PDB entry 7ZG7 | electron microscopy, 1.77 A resolution | chains A and S of the 24 polymer chains in the assembly

[Chain A (and S)]
Protein: Ferritin heavy chain
From: Homo sapiens
Notes: EC 1.16.3.1; chain S of this document is another copy of the same molecule, construct and numbering; everything in this record applies to it too
UniProt: P02794 (FRIH_HUMAN); residues 5-176 here correspond to UniProt positions 6-177 (UniProt number = residue number + 1)
Sequence (172 residues; numbered 5 to 176; the number before each row is that of its first residue):
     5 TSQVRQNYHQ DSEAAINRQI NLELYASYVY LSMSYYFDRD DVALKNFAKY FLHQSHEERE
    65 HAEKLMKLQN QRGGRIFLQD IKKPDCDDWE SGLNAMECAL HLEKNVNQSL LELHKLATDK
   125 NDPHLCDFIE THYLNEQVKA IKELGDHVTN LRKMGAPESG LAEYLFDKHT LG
Curated features (UniProtKB/Swiss-Prot):
  - binding site (Fe cation): Glu-27, Glu-62, His-65, Glu-107, Gln-141
  - site: Arg-22 (Essential for association with cargo receptor NCOA4)
Ion coordination: Zn2+ site 1 near Glu-17 (its only coordinating residue here); Zn2+ site 2: Glu-27, Glu-62, His-65; Zn2+ site 3 near Tyr-40 (its only coordinating residue here); Zn2+ site 4: Asp-44 (shared with Asn-74(S) of chain S); Zn2+ site 5 near Glu-64 (its only coordinating residue here); Zn2+ site 6: Asn-74 (shared with Asp-44(S) of chain S); Zn2+ site 7: Leu-82 (shared with Lys-87(S) of chain S); Zn2+ site 8: Lys-87 (shared with Leu-82(S) of chain S); Zn2+ site 9 near Asp-89 (its only coordinating residue here); Na+ site 1: His-105, Asn-109; Na+ site 2 near Gln-112 (its only coordinating residue here); Zn2+ site 10 near Asp-126 (its only coordinating residue here); 1 more Zn2+ sites not listed

[How chain A and chain S interact]
Contacting residue pairs (64):
  Ser-6(A) / Asp-44(S)  hydrogen bond
  Gln-7(A) / Asp-44(S)  hydrogen bond
  Val-8(A) / Asp-44(S)
  Leu-28(A) / Tyr-32(S)  hydrophobic
  Ser-31(A) / Arg-63(S)
  Tyr-32(A) / Leu-28(S)  hydrophobic
  Tyr-32(A) / Leu-82(S)
  Tyr-32(A) / Gln-83(S)  hydrogen bond (side chain-backbone)
  Tyr-32(A) / Ile-85(S)  hydrophobic
  Leu-35(A) / Arg-63(S)
  Leu-35(A) / Met-70(S)  hydrophobic
  Ser-36(A) / Leu-82(S)
  Tyr-39(A) / Glu-67(S)  hydrogen bond (side chain-backbone)
  Tyr-39(A) / Met-70(S)  hydrophobic
  Tyr-39(A) / Lys-71(S)
  Tyr-39(A) / Asn-74(S)  hydrogen bond (backbone-side chain)
  Tyr-39(A) / Ile-80(S)  hydrophobic
  Asp-42(A) / Asn-74(S)  hydrogen bond
  Arg-43(A) / Asn-74(S)
  Arg-43(A) / Arg-79(S)
  Asp-44(A) / Ser-6(S)  hydrogen bond
  Asp-44(A) / Gln-7(S)  hydrogen bond
  Asp-44(A) / Val-8(S)
  Asp-44(A) / Arg-79(S)  salt bridge
  Asp-45(A) / Arg-79(S)  salt bridge
  Leu-56(A) / Glu-67(S)
  Ser-59(A) / Arg-63(S)  hydrogen bond
  His-60(A) / Arg-63(S)  hydrogen bond
  His-60(A) / Glu-67(S)  salt bridge
  Arg-63(A) / Ser-31(S)
  Arg-63(A) / Leu-35(S)
  Arg-63(A) / Ser-59(S)  hydrogen bond
  Arg-63(A) / His-60(S)  hydrogen bond
  Glu-67(A) / Tyr-39(S)  hydrogen bond (backbone-side chain)
  Glu-67(A) / Leu-56(S)
  Glu-67(A) / His-60(S)  salt bridge
  Met-70(A) / Leu-35(S)  hydrophobic
  Met-70(A) / Tyr-39(S)  hydrophobic
  Lys-71(A) / Tyr-39(S)
  Asn-74(A) / Tyr-39(S)  hydrogen bond (side chain-backbone)
  Asn-74(A) / Asp-42(S)  hydrogen bond
  Asn-74(A) / Arg-43(S)
  Arg-79(A) / Arg-43(S)
  Arg-79(A) / Asp-44(S)  salt bridge
  Arg-79(A) / Asp-45(S)  salt bridge
  Ile-80(A) / Tyr-39(S)  hydrophobic
  Phe-81(A) / Asp-91(S)
  Leu-82(A) / Tyr-32(S)
  Leu-82(A) / Ser-36(S)
  Leu-82(A) / Lys-87(S)  hydrogen bond (backbone-side chain)
  Gln-83(A) / Tyr-32(S)  hydrogen bond (backbone-side chain)
  Gln-83(A) / Lys-87(S)
  Asp-84(A) / Ile-85(S)
  Asp-84(A) / Lys-86(S)  salt bridge
  Asp-84(A) / Lys-87(S)  hydrogen bond (side chain-backbone)
  Ile-85(A) / Tyr-32(S)
  Ile-85(A) / Asp-84(S)
  Ile-85(A) / Ile-85(S)  hydrogen bond (backbone-backbone)
  Lys-86(A) / Asp-84(S)  salt bridge
  Lys-86(A) / Lys-86(S)
  Lys-87(A) / Leu-82(S)  hydrogen bond (side chain-backbone)
  Lys-87(A) / Gln-83(S)
  Lys-87(A) / Asp-84(S)  hydrogen bond (backbone-side chain)
  Asp-91(A) / Phe-81(S)
Interface residues without a listed pair, chain A (34 interface residues in all): Asn-25, Gly-77, Pro-88
Interface residues without a listed pair, chain S (34 interface residues in all): Asn-25, Gly-77, Pro-88

[In short]
The chain A/chain S interface involves 34 residues from each chain; the contacts include 21 hydrogen bonds and
8 salt bridges. Polar contacts include Asp-44(A)/Arg-79(S), Asp-45(A)/Arg-79(S) and His-60(A)/Glu-67(S).
UniProt lists 5 Fe cation-binding residues on chain A.
Both chains are Ferritin heavy chain (Homo sapiens). Entry 7ZG7 (Structure of human Apoferritin obtained from
ssDNA coated grid) was determined by electron microscopy (same publication as 7ZE1 and 7ZFW).
